1SHT - chain X; structure by X-ray diffraction, 1.81 A resolution.

# Chain X
Name: Anthrax toxin receptor 2
Source organism: Homo sapiens
Notes: fragment: VWA domain
UniProt: P58335 (ANTR2_HUMAN); residues 38-217 here = UniProt positions 38-217
Amino-acid sequence (181 residues; numbered 37 to 217; the number before each row is that of its first residue):
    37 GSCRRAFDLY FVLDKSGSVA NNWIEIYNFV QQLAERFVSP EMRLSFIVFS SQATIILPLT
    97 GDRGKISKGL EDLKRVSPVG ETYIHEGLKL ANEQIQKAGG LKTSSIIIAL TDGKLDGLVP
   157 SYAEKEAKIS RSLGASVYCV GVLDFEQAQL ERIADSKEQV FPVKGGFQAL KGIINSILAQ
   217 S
Disordered / not traced: 37-40
Sequence notes: cloning artifact (37)
Swiss-Prot annotation at these positions:
  - binding site (a divalent metal cation): Ser-52, Ser-54, Thr-118
  - modified residue: Thr-147 (Phosphothreonine)

# Summary
UniProt lists 3 divalent metal cation-binding residues.
Chain X is Anthrax toxin receptor 2 (Homo sapiens); the structure, Crystal Structure of the von Willebrand
factor A domain of human capillary morphogenesis protein 2: an ..., was determined by X-ray diffraction
together with 1SHU from the same study.
